Entry 5CJP (X-ray diffraction, 2.60 A resolution); this record covers chains B and E of the 6 polymer chains in the assembly.

== Chain B ==
Molecule: Cell division cycle 42 (GTP binding protein, 25kDa), isoform CRA_a
From: Homo sapiens
Reference sequence: A0A024RAE4 (A0A024RAE4_HUMAN); residues 1-177 here = UniProt positions 1-177
Amino-acid sequence (179 residues; row label = number of the first residue in the row; numbers below 1 keep their minus sign (Gly-1 is residue -1)):
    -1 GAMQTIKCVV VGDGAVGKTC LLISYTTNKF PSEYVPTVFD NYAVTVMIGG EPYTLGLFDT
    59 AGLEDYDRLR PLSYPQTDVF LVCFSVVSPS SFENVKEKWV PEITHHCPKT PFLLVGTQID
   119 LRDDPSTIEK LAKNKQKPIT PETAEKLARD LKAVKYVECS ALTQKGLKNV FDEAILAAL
Unresolved in the structure: -1 to 0
Differences from the reference sequence: expression tag (-1 to 0); engineered mutation Leu61 (Gln in A0A024RAE4)
Bound ions: Mg2+: Thr17 (together with GTP)
Residues lining bound ligands: GTP (guanosine-5'-triphosphate): Gly10, Asp11, Gly12, Ala13, Val14, Gly15, Lys16, Thr17, Cys18, Phe28, Glu31, Tyr32, Val33, Pro34, Thr35, Thr58, Ala59, Gly60, Leu61, Gln116, Asp118, Leu119, Ser158, Ala159, Leu160
Reported in the primary citation:
  - specificity-determining residues: Ser30, Gln116, Lys131, Asn132 (proposed by the authors, not directly observed)

== Chain E ==
Molecule: Ras GTPase-activating-like protein IQGAP2
From: Homo sapiens
Notes: fragment: unp reesidues 875-1258
Reference sequence: Q13576 (IQGA2_HUMAN); residues 875-1258 here = UniProt positions 875-1258
Amino-acid sequence (387 residues; each row starts with the number of its first residue):
   872 GAMSKERRKT LETYQQLFYL LQTNPLYLAK LIFQMPQNKS TKFMDTVIFT LYNYASNQRE
   932 EYLLLKLFKT ALEEEIKSKV DQVQDIVTGN PTVIKMVVSF NRGARGQNTL RQLLAPVVKE
   992 IIDDKSLIIN TNPVEVYKAW VNQLETQTGE ASKLPYDVTT EQALTYPEVK NKLEASIENL
  1052 RRVTDKVLNS IISSLDLLPY GLRYIAKVLK NSIHEKFPDA TEDELLKIVG NLLYYRYMNP
  1112 AIVAPDGFDI IDMTAGGQIN SDQRRNLGSV AKVLQHAASN KLFEGENEHL SSMNNYLSET
  1172 YQEFRKYFKE ACNVPEPEEK FNMDKYTDLV TVSKPVIYIS IEEIISTHSL LLEHQDAIAP
  1232 EKNDLLSELL GSLGEVPTVE SFLGEGA
Unresolved in the structure: 872-874, 1247-1258
Differences from the reference sequence: expression tag (872-874)
Residues lining bound ligands: GTP (guanosine-5'-triphosphate): Asn928, Arg930, Glu931, Lys1196, Tyr1197
Curated features (UniProtKB/Swiss-Prot):
  - modified residue (Phosphothreonine): Thr881, Thr1002
Reported in the primary citation:
  - self-association interface (contacts with another copy of this molecule): Ser875 to Phe914, Ser1204 to Glu1246
  - binding site for GTP: Arg930, Glu931, Gln955, Tyr1197
  - conformationally variable residues (side-chain flip): Thr959

== Interface between chain B and chain E ==
Pairs across the interface - 7 pairs, chain B then chain E:
  Phe37(B) - Tyr885(E)  hydrophobic
  Phe37(B) - Ile1212(E)  hydrophobic
  Asp38(B) - Arg878(E)  salt bridge
  Arg66(B) - Thr917(E)
  Arg66(B) - Phe920(E)
  Arg66(B) - Thr921(E)  hydrogen bond
  Pro73(B) - Lys913(E)
Also at the interface, not in a pair above, chain B (6 interface residues in all): Leu67, Leu70
Also at the interface, not in a pair above, chain E (9 interface residues in all): Leu888, Phe889

== Overview ==
Chain B and chain E form an interface of 6 and 9 residues respectively; the contacts include 1 hydrogen bond
and 1 salt bridge. Among the polar pairs are Asp38(B)-Arg878(E) and Arg66(B)-Thr921(E). From the paper: a
binding site for GTP at Arg930(E), Glu931(E) and Gln955(E) among others; specificity determinants Ser30(B),
Gln116(B) and Lys131(B) among others.
Chain B is Cell division cycle 42 (GTP binding protein, 25kDa), isoform CRA_a and chain E is Ras
GTPase-activating-like protein IQGAP2, both from Homo sapiens; the structure, The Structural Basis for
Cdc42-Induced Dimerization of IQGAPs, was determined by X-ray diffraction.
